9CPC - chains 5I and IQ of the 377 polymer chains in the assembly; structure by electron microscopy, 3.65 A resolution.

Chain 5I:
Name: EF-hand domain family member B
Organism: Sus scrofa
UniProt: F1RS61 (F1RS61_PIG); residue numbers follow UniProt; this construct covers 1-879
Sequence (879 residues; numbered 1 to 879; the number before each row is that of its first residue):
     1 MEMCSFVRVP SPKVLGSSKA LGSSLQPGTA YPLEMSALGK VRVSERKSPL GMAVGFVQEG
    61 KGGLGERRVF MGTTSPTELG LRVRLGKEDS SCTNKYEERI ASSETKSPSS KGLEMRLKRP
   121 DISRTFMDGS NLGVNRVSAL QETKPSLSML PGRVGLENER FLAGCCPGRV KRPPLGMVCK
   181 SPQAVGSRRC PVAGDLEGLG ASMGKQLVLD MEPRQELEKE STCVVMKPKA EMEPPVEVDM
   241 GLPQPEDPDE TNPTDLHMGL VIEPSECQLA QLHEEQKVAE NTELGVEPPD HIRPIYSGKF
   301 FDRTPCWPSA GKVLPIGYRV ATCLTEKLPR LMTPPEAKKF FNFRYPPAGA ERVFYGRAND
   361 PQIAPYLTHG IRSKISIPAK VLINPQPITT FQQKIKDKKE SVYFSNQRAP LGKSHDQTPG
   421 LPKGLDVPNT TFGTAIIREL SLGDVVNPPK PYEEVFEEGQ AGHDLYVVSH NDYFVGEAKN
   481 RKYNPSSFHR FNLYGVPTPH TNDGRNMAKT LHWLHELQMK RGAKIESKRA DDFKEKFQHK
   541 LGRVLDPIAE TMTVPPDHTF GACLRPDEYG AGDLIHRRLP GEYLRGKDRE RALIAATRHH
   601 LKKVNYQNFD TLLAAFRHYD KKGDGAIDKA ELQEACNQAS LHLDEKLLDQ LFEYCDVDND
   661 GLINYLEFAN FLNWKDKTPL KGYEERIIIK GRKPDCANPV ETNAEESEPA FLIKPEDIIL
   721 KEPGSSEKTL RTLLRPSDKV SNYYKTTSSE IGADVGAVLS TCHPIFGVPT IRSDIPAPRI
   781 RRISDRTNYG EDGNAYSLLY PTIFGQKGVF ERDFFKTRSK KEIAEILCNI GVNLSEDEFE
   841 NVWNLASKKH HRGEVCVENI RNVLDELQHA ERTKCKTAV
Unresolved in the structure: 1-286, 689-709, 722, 752-879

Chain IQ:
Name: Tubulin beta chain
Organism: Sus scrofa
UniProt: A0A5G2QGK1 (A0A5G2QGK1_PIG); numbering as in UniProt (aligned over 1-449)
Sequence (449 residues; each row starts with the number of its first residue):
     1 MREIVHLQAG QCGNQIGAKF WEVISDEHGI DPTGTYHGDS DLQLERINVY YNEATGGKYV
    61 PRAVLVDLEP GTMDSVRSGP FGQIFRPDNF VFGQSGAGNN WAKGHYTEGA ELVDSVLDVV
   121 RKEAESCDCL QGFQLTHSLG GGTGSGMGTL LISKIREEYP DRIMNTFSVV PSPKVSDTVV
   181 EPYNATLSVH QLVENTDETY CIDNEALYDI CFRTLKLTTP TYGDLNHLVS ATMSGVTTCL
   241 RFPGQLNADL RKLAVNMVPF PRLHFFMPGF APLTSRGSQQ YRALTVPELT QQMFDAKNMM
   301 AACDPRHGRY LTVAAVFRGR MSMKEVDEQM LNVQNKNSSY FVEWIPNNVK TAVCDIPPRG
   361 LKMSATFIGN STAIQELFKR ISEQFTAMFR RKAFLHWYTG EGMDEMEFTE AESNMNDLGN
   421 PVVTRGACLW LGGGEGPQPP SPLRSGLSP
Unresolved in the structure: 429-449

Interface between chain 5I and chain IQ:
Contacting residue pairs (74; chain 5I residue first):
  Pro-566(5I) with Thr-219(IQ)
  Asp-567(5I) with Leu-217(IQ); Thr-218(IQ); Thr-219(IQ)
  Tyr-569(5I) with Lys-216(IQ), hydrogen bond (side chain-backbone); Leu-217(IQ); Arg-276(IQ)
  Gly-570(5I) with Asp-224(IQ)
  Ala-571(5I) with Leu-215(IQ), hydrophobic; Leu-217(IQ); Asp-224(IQ), hydrogen bond (backbone-side chain)
  Gly-572(5I) with His-227(IQ)
  Leu-574(5I) with Leu-215(IQ), hydrophobic; Thr-274(IQ)
  Ile-575(5I) with Leu-228(IQ), hydrophobic; Phe-270(IQ), hydrophobic; Leu-273(IQ), hydrophobic; Leu-361(IQ)
  His-576(5I) with His-227(IQ), hydrogen bond; Arg-359(IQ); Gly-360(IQ)
  Arg-577(5I) with Thr-274(IQ); Gln-279(IQ); Gly-360(IQ)
  Tyr-583(5I) with Arg-276(IQ), hydrogen bond
  Arg-585(5I) with Thr-219(IQ)
  Arg-591(5I) with Glu-22(IQ), salt bridge; Pro-80(IQ)
  Ala-592(5I) with Ser-78(IQ); Gly-79(IQ); Pro-80(IQ), hydrophobic
  Ala-595(5I) with Pro-32(IQ), hydrophobic; Pro-80(IQ)
  Arg-598(5I) with Asp-31(IQ), salt bridge; Thr-33(IQ)
  His-599(5I) with Thr-33(IQ); Gln-83(IQ), hydrogen bond (side chain-backbone)
  Lys-602(5I) with Thr-33(IQ); Thr-35(IQ)
  Asn-670(5I) with His-37(IQ), hydrogen bond (backbone-side chain)
  Phe-671(5I) with His-37(IQ)
  Trp-674(5I) with Thr-33(IQ), hydrogen bond; Gly-56(IQ); Lys-58(IQ)
  Lys-675(5I) with Tyr-36(IQ)
  Asp-676(5I) with Gly-56(IQ); Gly-57(IQ), hydrogen bond (side chain-backbone)
  Lys-677(5I) with Thr-55(IQ); Gly-56(IQ)
  Thr-732(5I) with Gly-38(IQ), hydrogen bond (side chain-backbone)
  Leu-734(5I) with Gly-38(IQ); Asp-39(IQ)
  Ser-737(5I) with Arg-359(IQ), hydrogen bond (backbone-side chain)
  Asp-738(5I) with His-37(IQ); Gly-38(IQ)
  Val-740(5I) with Asp-39(IQ); Ser-40(IQ); Gln-43(IQ); Arg-359(IQ)
  Ser-741(5I) with Asp-39(IQ), hydrogen bond (backbone-side chain)
  Tyr-743(5I) with Gly-360(IQ); Leu-361(IQ); Lys-362(IQ), hydrogen bond
  Tyr-744(5I) with Glu-27(IQ), hydrogen bond (side chain-backbone); Ser-40(IQ); Leu-42(IQ); Gln-43(IQ); Ile-356(IQ), hydrophobic; Arg-359(IQ)
  Lys-745(5I) with Arg-320(IQ)
  Thr-746(5I) with Leu-42(IQ); Arg-320(IQ), hydrogen bond (backbone-side chain); Asp-355(IQ), hydrogen bond
  Thr-747(5I) with Asp-355(IQ), hydrogen bond (backbone-side chain)
Also at the interface, not in a pair above, chain 5I (38 interface residues in all): Tyr-654, Leu-733, Lys-739
Also at the interface, not in a pair above, chain IQ (48 interface residues in all): Val-23, Thr-221, Ala-231, Phe-242, Pro-243, Pro-357, Pro-358

Summary:
38 residues of chain 5I and 48 residues of chain IQ are in contact, with 16 hydrogen bonds and 2 salt bridges.
Among the polar pairs are Arg-591(5I)/Glu-22(IQ), Arg-598(5I)/Asp-31(IQ) and Tyr-569(5I)/Lys-216(IQ).
Chain 5I is EF-hand domain family member B and chain IQ is Tubulin beta chain, both from Sus scrofa; the
structure, Atomic model of porcine brain ventricles cilia doublet microtubule (48-nm periodicity), was
determined by electron microscopy together with 9CPB from the same study.
